Entry 6VRM (X-ray diffraction, 2.61 A resolution); this record covers chains E and P of the 5 polymer chains in the assembly.

== Chain E ==
Molecule: TCR 12-6, beta chain
Organism: Homo sapiens
Amino-acid sequence (246 residues; numbered 0 to 245; the number before each row is that of its first residue; numbering starts at 0):
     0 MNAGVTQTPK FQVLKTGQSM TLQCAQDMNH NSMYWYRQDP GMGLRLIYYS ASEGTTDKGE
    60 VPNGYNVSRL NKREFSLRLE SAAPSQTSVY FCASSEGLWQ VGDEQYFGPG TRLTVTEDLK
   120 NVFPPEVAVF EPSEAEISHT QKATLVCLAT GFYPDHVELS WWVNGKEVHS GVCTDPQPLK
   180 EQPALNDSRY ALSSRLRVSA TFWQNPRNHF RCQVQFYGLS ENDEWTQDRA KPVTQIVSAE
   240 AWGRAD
Not modelled in the structure: 0-1
Disulfides: Cys-23/Cys-91, Cys-146/Cys-211

== Chain P ==
Molecule: Cellular tumor antigen p53 peptide
Organism: Homo sapiens
UniProtKB: P04637 (P53_HUMAN); residues 1-9 here correspond to UniProt positions 168-176 (UniProt number = residue number + 167)
Amino-acid sequence (9 residues; each row starts with the number of its first residue):
     1 HMTEVVRHC
Differences from the reference sequence: engineered mutation His-8 (Arg175 in P04637)

== Interface between chain E and chain P ==
Pairs across the interface - 13 pairs, chain E then chain P:
  Glu-95(E) with His-8(P), salt bridge
  Gly-96(E) with His-8(P)
  Trp-98(E) with Val-6(P); His-8(P), hydrogen bond
  Gln-99(E) with Val-6(P); Arg-7(P), hydrogen bond; His-8(P), hydrogen bond (side chain-backbone)
  Val-100(E) with Glu-4(P); Val-6(P), hydrogen bond (backbone-backbone); Arg-7(P), hydrogen bond (backbone-side chain)
  Gly-101(E) with Arg-7(P), hydrogen bond (backbone-side chain)
  Asp-102(E) with Arg-7(P)
  Glu-103(E) with Arg-7(P), salt bridge
Also at the interface, not in a pair above, chain P (5 interface residues in all): Val-5
From the paper, about this interface:
  - specific contacts: Glu-95(E)/His-8(P), Trp-98(E)/His-8(P), Gln-99(E)/His-8(P)

== In short ==
Chain E and chain P form an interface of 8 and 5 residues respectively, with 6 hydrogen bonds and 2 salt
bridges. Polar pairs include Glu-95(E)/His-8(P), Glu-103(E)/Arg-7(P) and Trp-98(E)/His-8(P). The paper
describes contacts between Glu-95(E) and His-8(P), Trp-98(E) and His-8(P) and Gln-99(E) and His-8(P).
Here chain E is TCR 12-6, beta chain and chain P is Cellular tumor antigen p53 peptide, both from Homo
sapiens. Entry 6VRM (T cell receptor-p53-HLA-A2 complex) was determined by X-ray diffraction together with
6VQO, 6VR1, 6VR5, 6VRN, 6VTC and 6VTH from the same study.
